PDB entry 7VTP | electron microscopy, 3.23 A resolution | chains A and B of the 6 polymer chains in the assembly

== Chain A (and B) ==
Protein: NACHT, LRR and PYD domains-containing protein 3
Organism: Homo sapiens
Notes: chain B of this document is another copy of the same molecule, construct and numbering; everything in this record applies to it too
UniProt: Q96P20 (NLRP3_HUMAN); residue numbers follow UniProt; this construct covers 130-1036
Sequence (931 residues; row label = number of the first residue in the row):
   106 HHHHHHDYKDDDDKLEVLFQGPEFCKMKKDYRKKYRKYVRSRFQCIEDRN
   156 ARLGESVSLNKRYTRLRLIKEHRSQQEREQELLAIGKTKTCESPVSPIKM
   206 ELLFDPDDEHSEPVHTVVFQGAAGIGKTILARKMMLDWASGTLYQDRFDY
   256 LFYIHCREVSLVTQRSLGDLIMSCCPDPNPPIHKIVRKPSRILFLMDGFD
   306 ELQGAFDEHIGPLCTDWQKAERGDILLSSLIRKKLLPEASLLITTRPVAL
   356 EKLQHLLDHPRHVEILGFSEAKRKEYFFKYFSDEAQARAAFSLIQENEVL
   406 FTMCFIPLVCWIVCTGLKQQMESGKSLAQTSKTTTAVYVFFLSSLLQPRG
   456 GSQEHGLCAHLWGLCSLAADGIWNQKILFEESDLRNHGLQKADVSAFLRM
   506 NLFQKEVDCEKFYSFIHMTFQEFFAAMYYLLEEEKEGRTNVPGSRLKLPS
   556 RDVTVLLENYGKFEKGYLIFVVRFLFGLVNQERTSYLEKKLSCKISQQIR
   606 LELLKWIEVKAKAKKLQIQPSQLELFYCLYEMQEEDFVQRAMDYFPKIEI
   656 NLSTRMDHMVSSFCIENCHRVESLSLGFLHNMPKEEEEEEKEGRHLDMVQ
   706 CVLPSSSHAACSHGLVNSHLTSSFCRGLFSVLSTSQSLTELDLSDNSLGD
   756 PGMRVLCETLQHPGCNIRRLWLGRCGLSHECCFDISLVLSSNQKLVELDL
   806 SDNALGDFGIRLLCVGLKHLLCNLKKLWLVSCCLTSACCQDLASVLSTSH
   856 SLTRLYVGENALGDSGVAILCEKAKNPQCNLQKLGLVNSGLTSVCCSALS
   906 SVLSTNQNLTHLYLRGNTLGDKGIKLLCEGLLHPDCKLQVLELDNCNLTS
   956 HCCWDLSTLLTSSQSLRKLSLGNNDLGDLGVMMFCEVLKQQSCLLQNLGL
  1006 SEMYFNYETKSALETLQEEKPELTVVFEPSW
Unresolved in the structure: 106-134, 152-160, 180-201, 452-461, 509-515, 537-553, 686-725, 1035-1036
Sequence notes: expression tag (106-129)
Residues lining bound ligands:
  - 7YN (1-[4-(2-oxidanylpropan-2-yl)furan-2-yl]sulfonyl-3-(1,2,3,5-tetrahydro-S-indacen-4-yl)urea): Gly-226, Ala-227, Ala-228, Arg-351, Pro-352, Phe-410, Ile-411, Leu-413, Val-414, Thr-439, Tyr-443, Thr-524, Phe-575, Arg-578, Leu-628, Glu-629, Tyr-632, Met-661, Asp-662
  - ADP (adenosine-5'-diphosphate): Arg-167, Tyr-168, Thr-169, Leu-171, Ala-227, Ala-228, Gly-229, Ile-230, Gly-231, Lys-232, Thr-233, Ile-234, Phe-373, Tyr-381, Pro-412, Leu-413, Trp-416, His-522
UniProt features mapped onto this chain:
  - region: Lys-131 to Lys-134 (Required for binding to phosphatidylinositol 4-phosphate (PtdIns4P))
  - motif: Leu-355 to Gln-359 (KFERQ-like motif 1), Gln-603 to Glu-607 (KFERQ-like motif 2), Gln-798 to Glu-802 (KFERQ-like motif 3), Glu-991 to Gln-995 (KFERQ-like motif 4)
  - binding site (ATP): Thr-169, Gly-226 to Ile-234, His-522
  - modified residue: Tyr-136 (Phosphotyrosine), Tyr-140 (Phosphotyrosine), Tyr-143 (Phosphotyrosine), Ser-161 (Phosphoserine), Ser-163 (Phosphoserine), Tyr-168 (Phosphotyrosine), Ser-198 (Phosphoserine), Ser-201 (Phosphoserine), Ser-265 (Phosphoserine), Ser-295 (Phosphoserine), Ser-334 (Phosphoserine), Ser-728 (Phosphoserine), Ser-735 (Phosphoserine), Ser-806 (Phosphoserine), Tyr-861 (Phosphotyrosine), Ser-975 (Phosphoserine), Ser-1035 (Phosphoserine)
  - lipidation (S-palmitoyl cysteine): Cys-130, Cys-837, Cys-838, Cys-844, Cys-958
  - cross-link (Glycyl lysine isopeptide (Lys-Gly)): Lys-324 (interchain with G-Cter in ubiquitin), Lys-430 (interchain with G-Cter in ubiquitin), Lys-689 (interchain with G-Cter in ubiquitin), Lys-878 (interchain with G-Cter in ubiquitin), Lys-927 (interchain with G-Cter in ubiquitin), Lys-973 (interchain with G-Cter in ubiquitin)
  - natural variant: Ile-174 (I174T: In CINCA), Val-200 (V200M: In FCAS1 and MWS), Arg-262 (R262L: In CINCA; R262P: In CINCA; R262W: In FCAS1 and MWS), Leu-266 (L266H: In CINCA), Asp-305 (D305G: In CINCA; D305N: In CINCA and MWS), Leu-307 (L307P: In FCAS1 and MWS), Gln-308 (Q308K: In CINCA), Phe-311 (F311S: In CINCA), Thr-350 (T350M: In MWS and CINCA), Ala-354 (A354V: In MWS), Leu-355 (L355P: In FCAS1), Glu-356 (E356D: In CINCA), 14 further natural variant entries in UniProt
  - mutagenesis: Cys-130 (C130A: Decreased palmitoylation and activation of the NLRP3 inflammasome; when associated with A-958), Tyr-136 to Tyr-143 (Decreased phosphorylation by BTK; when associated with F-168), Tyr-143 (Y143R: Decreased ability to activate the NLRP3 inflammasome), Arg-147 (R147E: Impaired ability to activate the NLRP3 inflammasome), Glu-152 (E152R: Impaired ability to activate the NLRP3 inflammasome), Asn-155 (N155A: Impaired ability to activate the NLRP3 inflammasome), Arg-157 (R157E: Impaired ability to activate the NLRP3 inflammasome), Lys-166 (K166E: Impaired ability to activate the NLRP3 inflammasome), Tyr-168 (Y168F: Decreased phosphorylation by BTK; when associated with 136-F--F-143), Glu-176 (E176R: Impaired ability to activate the NLRP3 inflammasome), Ser-198 (S198A: Abolished phosphorylation by MAPK8/JNK1; decreased activation of the NLRP3 inflammasome; S198D/E: Mimicks phosphorylation state; increased activation of the NLRP3 inflammasome), Asp-213 (D213R: Does not affect ability to activate the NLRP3 inflammasome), 39 further mutagenesis entries in UniProt
From the paper describing this entry:
  - self-association interface (contacts with another copy of this molecule): Arg-759, Phe-788, Asp-789, Phe-813, Arg-816, Leu-817
  - binding site for 7YN: Gly-226, Ala-227, Ala-228, Arg-351, Pro-352, Met-408, Phe-410, Ile-411, Leu-413, Val-414, Thr-439, Tyr-443, Thr-524, Phe-575, Arg-578, Leu-628, Glu-629, Tyr-632, Met-661, Asp-662
  - post-translational modification sites: Tyr-136, Tyr-140, Tyr-143 (citing earlier work)

== Interface between chain A and chain B ==
Residue-residue contacts - 12 pairs, chain A then chain B:
  Asn-979(A) / Lys-142(B)
  Glu-1007(A) / Lys-139(B)
  Glu-1007(A) / Lys-142(B)
  Tyr-1009(A) / Lys-139(B)  hydrogen bond (side chain-backbone)
  Tyr-1009(A) / Lys-142(B)
  Tyr-1009(A) / Tyr-143(B)  hydrophobic
  Tyr-1009(A) / Ser-146(B)
  Tyr-1012(A) / Phe-508(B)
  Pro-1034(A) / Lys-139(B)
  Pro-1034(A) / Pro-281(B)
  Pro-1034(A) / Asp-282(B)
  Pro-1034(A) / Pro-283(B)
Other interface residues (no listed pair), chain A (6 interface residues in all): Asn-978
Other interface residues (no listed pair), chain B (9 interface residues in all): Leu-507

== In short ==
6 residues of chain A and 9 residues of chain B are in contact, with 1 hydrogen bond. The hydrogen-bonded pair
is Tyr-1009(A)/Lys-139(B). Bound to chain A: ADP and compound 7YN. From the paper: a binding site for 7YN at
Gly-226(A), Ala-227(A) and Ala-228(A) among others; modification sites Tyr-136(A), Tyr-140(A) and Tyr-143(A).
Chain A and chain B are both NACHT, LRR and PYD domains-containing protein 3 (Homo sapiens); the structure,
Cryo-EM structure of PYD-deleted human NLRP3 hexamer, was determined by electron microscopy (same publication
as 7VTQ).
